1CN3 - chains A and F of the 6 polymer chains in the assembly; structure by X-ray diffraction, 2.20 A resolution.

Chain A:
Protein: Coat protein VP1
UniProt: P49302 (COA1_POVMP); residue numbers follow UniProt; this construct covers 34-316
Chain sequence (283 residues; each row starts with the number of its first residue):
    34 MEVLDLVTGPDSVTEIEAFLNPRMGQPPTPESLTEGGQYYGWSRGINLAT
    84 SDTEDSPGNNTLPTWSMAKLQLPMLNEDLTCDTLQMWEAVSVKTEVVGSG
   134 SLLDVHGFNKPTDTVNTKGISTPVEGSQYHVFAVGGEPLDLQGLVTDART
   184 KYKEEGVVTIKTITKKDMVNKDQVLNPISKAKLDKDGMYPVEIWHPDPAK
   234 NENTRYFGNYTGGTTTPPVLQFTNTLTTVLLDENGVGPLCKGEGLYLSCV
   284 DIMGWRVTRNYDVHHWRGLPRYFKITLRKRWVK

Chain F:
Protein: Fragment of coat protein VP2
UniProt: P12908 (COA2_POVMC); residues 11-29 here correspond to UniProt positions 278-296 (UniProt number = residue number + 267)
Chain sequence (29 residues; each row starts with the number of its first residue):
     1 GGGGGGGGAASHQRVTPDWMLPLILGLYG

Chain A / chain F interface:
Residue-residue contacts (17):
  Lys-126(A) / Asp-18(F)  salt bridge
  Phe-240(A) / Gln-13(F)
  Asn-257(A) / Asp-18(F)
  Thr-258(A) / Pro-17(F)
  Thr-258(A) / Asp-18(F)  hydrogen bond (backbone-backbone)
  Leu-259(A) / Val-15(F)  hydrophobic
  Leu-259(A) / Thr-16(F)
  Leu-259(A) / Asp-18(F)
  Thr-260(A) / Val-15(F)
  Thr-260(A) / Thr-16(F)  hydrogen bond (backbone-backbone)
  Thr-260(A) / Asp-18(F)  hydrogen bond
  Thr-260(A) / Leu-21(F)
  Thr-261(A) / Val-15(F)
  Val-262(A) / Thr-16(F)
  Leu-264(A) / Tyr-28(F)  hydrophobic
  Gly-268(A) / Tyr-28(F)
  Arg-311(A) / Tyr-28(F)
Interface residues without a listed pair, chain A (15 interface residues in all): Leu-39, Val-123, Phe-165, Asp-265
Interface residues without a listed pair, chain F (10 interface residues in all): Ile-24, Leu-25, Gly-29

Summary:
Chain A and chain F form an interface of 15 and 10 residues respectively, with 3 hydrogen bonds and 1 salt
bridge. Among the polar pairs are Lys-126(A)/Asp-18(F), Thr-260(A)/Asp-18(F) and Thr-258(A)/Asp-18(F).
Here chain A is Coat protein VP1 and chain F is Fragment of coat protein VP2. Entry 1CN3 (Interaction of
polyomavirus internal protein VP2 with major capsid protein VP1 and implications for participation of ...) was
determined by X-ray diffraction.
